7S4I - chains A and F of the 9 polymer chains in the assembly; structure by electron microscopy, 2.26 A resolution.

Chain A:
Name: Particulate methane monooxygenase alpha subunit
Source organism: Methylococcus capsulatus str. Bath
Notes: EC 1.14.18.3
UniProtKB: G1UBD1 (PMOB_METCA); residues 1-414 here = UniProt positions 1-414
Amino-acid sequence (414 residues; each row starts with the number of its first residue):
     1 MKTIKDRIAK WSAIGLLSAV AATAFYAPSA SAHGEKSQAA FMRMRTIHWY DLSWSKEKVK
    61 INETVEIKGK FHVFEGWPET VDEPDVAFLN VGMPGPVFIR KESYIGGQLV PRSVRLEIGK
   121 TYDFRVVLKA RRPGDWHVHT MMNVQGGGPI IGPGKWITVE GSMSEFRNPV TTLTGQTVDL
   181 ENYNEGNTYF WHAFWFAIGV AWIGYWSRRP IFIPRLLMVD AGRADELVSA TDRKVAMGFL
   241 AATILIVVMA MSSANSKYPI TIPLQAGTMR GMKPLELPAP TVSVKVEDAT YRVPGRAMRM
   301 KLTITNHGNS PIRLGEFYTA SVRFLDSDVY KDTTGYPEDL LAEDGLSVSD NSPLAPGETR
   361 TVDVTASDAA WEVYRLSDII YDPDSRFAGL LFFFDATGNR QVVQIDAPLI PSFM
Disordered / not traced: 1-32
Ion coordination: Cu ion site 1: H33, H137, H139; Cu ion site 2: H48, H72, Q404
Ligand contacts: diundecyl phosphatidyl choline (PLC): V248, M251, N255, T261
Curated features (UniProtKB/Swiss-Prot):
  - binding site (Cu cation): H33, H48, H72, H137, H139
  - mutagenesis: H48 (H48N: Impairs activity of soluble pmoB construct), H137 (H137A: Abolishes activity of soluble pmoB construct; when associated with A-139), H139 (H139A: Abolishes activity of soluble pmoB construct; when associated with A-137)

Chain F:
Name: Particulate methane monooxygenase beta subunit
Source organism: Methylococcus capsulatus str. Bath
Notes: EC 1.14.18.3
UniProtKB: Q607G3 (PMOA_METCA); residues 1-247 here = UniProt positions 1-247
Amino-acid sequence (247 residues; row label = number of the first residue in the row):
     1 MSAAQSAVRS HAEAVQVSRT IDWMALFVVF FVIVGSYHIH AMLTMGDWDF WSDWKDRRLW
    61 VTVTPIVLVT FPAAVQSYLW ERYRLPWGAT VCVLGLLLGE WINRYFNFWG WTYFPINFVF
   121 PASLVPGAII LDTVLMLSGS YLFTAIVGAM GWGLIFYPGN WPIIAPLHVP VEYNGMLMSI
   181 ADIQGYNYVR TGTPEYIRMV EKGTLRTFGK DVAPVSAFFS AFMSILIYFM WHFIGRWFSN
   241 ERFLQST
Disordered / not traced: 1-6
Ligand contacts:
  - 1,2-didecanoyl-sn-glycero-3-phosphocholine (P1O), molecule 1: L137, S138, G139, S140, F143
  - 1,2-didecanoyl-sn-glycero-3-phosphocholine (P1O), molecule 2: S140, L142, F143, I146
  - 1,2-didecanoyl-sn-glycero-3-phosphocholine (P1O), molecule 3: Y141, L142, F229, H232, F233, R236
  - 1,2-didecanoyl-sn-glycero-3-phosphocholine (P1O), molecule 4: W237, R242, F243, L244, Q245, S246, T247
  - diundecyl phosphatidyl choline (PLC), molecule 1: T44, V67, M199, M223
  - diundecyl phosphatidyl choline (PLC), molecule 2: R57, L154, Y157, P158, W161, K210, A213, P214, A217, F218
  - diundecyl phosphatidyl choline (PLC), molecule 3: L59, T62, V63, I66, V67, M199, T204, F219, I227
  - diundecyl phosphatidyl choline (PLC), molecule 4: G209, K210, D211, P214, V215, F218
  - diundecyl phosphatidyl choline (PLC), molecule 5: K210, P214, F218

Chain A / chain F interface:
Residue-residue contacts - 33 pairs, chain A then chain F:
  S37(A) with T207(F); F208(F); G209(F), hydrogen bond (backbone-backbone)
  Q38(A) with L205(F), hydrogen bond (side chain-backbone); T207(F)
  A39(A) with T207(F)
  F41(A) with K202(F)
  M42(A) with T204(F); L205(F)
  E79(A) with K202(F), salt bridge
  T80(A) with G203(F), hydrogen bond (side chain-backbone); T204(F)
  G147(A) with L205(F)
  P149(A) with L205(F)
  I150(A) with L205(F), hydrophobic
  R375(A) with G209(F)
  D378(A) with K210(F), salt bridge
  Y381(A) with R57(F), hydrogen bond (backbone-side chain); G209(F); K210(F); D211(F), hydrogen bond (side chain-backbone); V212(F), hydrogen bond (side chain-backbone)
  P383(A) with E201(F); K202(F); G203(F)
  S385(A) with L177(F)
  P408(A) with G175(F); M176(F), hydrophobic
  I410(A) with E172(F); M176(F); L177(F)
  P411(A) with L177(F)
  F413(A) with P170(F), hydrophobic
Interface residues without a listed pair, chain A (23 interface residues in all): V81, G148, I380, R386
Interface residues without a listed pair, chain F (19 interface residues in all): R206, A213

Overview:
23 residues of chain A face 19 of chain F across their interface, with 6 hydrogen bonds and 2 salt bridges.
Polar contacts include E79(A)-K202(F), D378(A)-K210(F) and Q38(A)-L205(F). Chain A binds diundecyl
phosphatidyl choline.
Chain A is Particulate methane monooxygenase alpha subunit and chain F is Particulate methane monooxygenase
beta subunit, both from Methylococcus capsulatus str. Bath; the structure, CryoEM structure of Methylococcus
capsulatus (Bath) pMMO in a native lipid nanodisc at 2.26 Angstrom resolution, was determined by electron
microscopy together with 7S4H, 7S4J, 7S4K, 7S4L, 7S4M, 7T4O and 7T4P from the same study.
